Entry 5VHY (electron microscopy, 4.60 A resolution (low resolution: residue-level contacts below are approximate; hydrogen-bond / salt-bridge calls are withheld)); this record covers chains C and F of the 6 polymer chains in the assembly.

Chain C:
Protein: Glutamate receptor 2, Germ cell-specific gene 1-like protein
From: Rattus norvegicus
Reference sequence: chimeric construct of P19491, D3ZK93: residues 10-826 from P19491 (GRIA2_RAT), isoform P19491-2 positions 25-841 (UniProt number = residue number + 15); residues 830-1066 from D3ZK93 positions 2-238 (UniProt number = residue number - 828)
Amino-acid sequence (1057 residues; row label = number of the first residue in the row):
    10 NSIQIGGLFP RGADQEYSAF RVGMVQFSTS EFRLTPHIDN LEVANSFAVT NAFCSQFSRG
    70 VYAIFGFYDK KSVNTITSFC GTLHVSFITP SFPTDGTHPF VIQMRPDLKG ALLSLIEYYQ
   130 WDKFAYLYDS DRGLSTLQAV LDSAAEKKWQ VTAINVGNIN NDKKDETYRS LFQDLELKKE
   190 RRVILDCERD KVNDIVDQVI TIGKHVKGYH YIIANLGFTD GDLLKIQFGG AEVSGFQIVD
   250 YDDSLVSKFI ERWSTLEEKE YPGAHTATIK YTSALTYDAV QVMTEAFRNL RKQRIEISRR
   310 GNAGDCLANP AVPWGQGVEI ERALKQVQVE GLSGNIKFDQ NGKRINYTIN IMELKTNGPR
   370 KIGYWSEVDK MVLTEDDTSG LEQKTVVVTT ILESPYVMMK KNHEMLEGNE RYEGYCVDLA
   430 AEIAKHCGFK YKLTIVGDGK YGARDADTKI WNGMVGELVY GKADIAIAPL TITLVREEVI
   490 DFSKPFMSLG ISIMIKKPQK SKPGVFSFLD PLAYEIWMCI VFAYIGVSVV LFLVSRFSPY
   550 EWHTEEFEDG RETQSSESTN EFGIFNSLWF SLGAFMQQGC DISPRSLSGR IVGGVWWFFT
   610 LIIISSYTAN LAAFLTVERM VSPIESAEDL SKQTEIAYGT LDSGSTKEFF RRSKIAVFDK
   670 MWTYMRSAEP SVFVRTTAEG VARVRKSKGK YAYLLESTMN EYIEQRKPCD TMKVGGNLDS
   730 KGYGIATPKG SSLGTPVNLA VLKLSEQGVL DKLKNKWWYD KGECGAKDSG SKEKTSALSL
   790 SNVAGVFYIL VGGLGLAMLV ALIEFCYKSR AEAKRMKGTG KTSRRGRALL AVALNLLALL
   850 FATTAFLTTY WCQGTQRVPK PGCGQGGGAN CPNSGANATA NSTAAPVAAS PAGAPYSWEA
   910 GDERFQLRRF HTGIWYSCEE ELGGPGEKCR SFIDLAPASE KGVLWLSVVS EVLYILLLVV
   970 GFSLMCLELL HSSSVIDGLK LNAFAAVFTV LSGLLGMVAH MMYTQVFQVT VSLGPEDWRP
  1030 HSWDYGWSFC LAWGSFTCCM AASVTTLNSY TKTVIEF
Disordered / not traced: 545-572, 821-1066
Sequence notes: conflict Glu241 (Asn256 in P19491), Leu382 (Val397 in P19491), Glu384 (Gly405 in P19491), Asp385 (Asn406 in P19491), Gln392 (Asn413 in P19491); linker (827-829)
Swiss-Prot annotation at these positions:
  - glycosylation: Asn355 (N-linked (GlcNAc...) asparagine)
Cystine bridges: Cys63-Cys315, Cys718-Cys773
Ligand contacts:
  - N-acetylglucosamine (NAG; 2-acetamido-2-deoxy-beta-D-glucopyranose): Asn344, Lys346, Asn355
  - ZK1 ({[7-morpholin-4-yl-2,3-dioxo-6-(trifluoromethyl)-3,4-dihydroquinoxalin-1(2H)-yl]methyl}phosphonic acid): Tyr450, Pro478, Leu479, Thr480, Arg485, Gly653, Ser654, Thr686, Glu705, Met708, Tyr732

Chain F:
Protein: Glutamate receptor 2, Germ cell-specific gene 1-like protein
From: Rattus norvegicus
Reference sequence: chimeric construct of P19491, D3ZK93: residues -819 to -3 from P19491 (GRIA2_RAT), isoform P19491-2 positions 25-841 (UniProt number = residue number + 844); residues 1-237 from D3ZK93 positions 2-238 (UniProt number = residue number + 1)
Amino-acid sequence (1057 residues; numbered -819 to 237; the number before each row is that of its first residue; numbers below 1 keep their minus sign (Asn-819 is residue -819)):
  -819 NSIQIGGLFP RGADQEYSAF RVGMVQFSTS EFRLTPHIDN LEVANSFAVT NAFCSQFSRG
  -759 VYAIFGFYDK KSVNTITSFC GTLHVSFITP SFPTDGTHPF VIQMRPDLKG ALLSLIEYYQ
  -699 WDKFAYLYDS DRGLSTLQAV LDSAAEKKWQ VTAINVGNIN NDKKDETYRS LFQDLELKKE
  -639 RRVILDCERD KVNDIVDQVI TIGKHVKGYH YIIANLGFTD GDLLKIQFGG AEVSGFQIVD
  -579 YDDSLVSKFI ERWSTLEEKE YPGAHTATIK YTSALTYDAV QVMTEAFRNL RKQRIEISRR
  -519 GNAGDCLANP AVPWGQGVEI ERALKQVQVE GLSGNIKFDQ NGKRINYTIN IMELKTNGPR
  -459 KIGYWSEVDK MVLTEDDTSG LEQKTVVVTT ILESPYVMMK KNHEMLEGNE RYEGYCVDLA
  -399 AEIAKHCGFK YKLTIVGDGK YGARDADTKI WNGMVGELVY GKADIAIAPL TITLVREEVI
  -339 DFSKPFMSLG ISIMIKKPQK SKPGVFSFLD PLAYEIWMCI VFAYIGVSVV LFLVSRFSPY
  -279 EWHTEEFEDG RETQSSESTN EFGIFNSLWF SLGAFMQQGC DISPRSLSGR IVGGVWWFFT
  -219 LIIISSYTAN LAAFLTVERM VSPIESAEDL SKQTEIAYGT LDSGSTKEFF RRSKIAVFDK
  -159 MWTYMRSAEP SVFVRTTAEG VARVRKSKGK YAYLLESTMN EYIEQRKPCD TMKVGGNLDS
   -99 KGYGIATPKG SSLGTPVNLA VLKLSEQGVL DKLKNKWWYD KGECGAKDSG SKEKTSALSL
   -39 SNVAGVFYIL VGGLGLAMLV ALIEFCYKSR AEAKRMKGTG KTSRRGRALL AVALNLLALL
    21 FATTAFLTTY WCQGTQRVPK PGCGQGGGAN CPNSGANATA NSTAAPVAAS PAGAPYSWEA
    81 GDERFQLRRF HTGIWYSCEE ELGGPGEKCR SFIDLAPASE KGVLWLSVVS EVLYILLLVV
   141 GFSLMCLELL HSSSVIDGLK LNAFAAVFTV LSGLLGMVAH MMYTQVFQVT VSLGPEDWRP
   201 HSWDYGWSFC LAWGSFTCCM AASVTTLNSY TKTVIEF
Disordered / not traced: -819 to 0, 40-84, 101-105, 154-156, 233-237
Sequence notes: conflict Glu-588 (Asn256 in P19491), Leu-447 (Val397 in P19491), Glu-445 (Gly405 in P19491), Asp-444 (Asn406 in P19491), Gln-437 (Asn413 in P19491); linker (-2 to 0)
Swiss-Prot annotation at these positions:
  - glycosylation: Asn-474 (N-linked (GlcNAc...) asparagine)
Cystine bridges: Cys98-Cys109

Chain C / chain F interface:
Contacting residue pairs (18; chain C residue first):
  Glu524(C) with Trp203(F); Tyr205(F)
  Met527(C) with Phe209(F)
  Cys528(C) with Met181(F)
  Phe531(C) with Met177(F); Ala212(F)
  Ile534(C) with Phe216(F)
  Val538(C) with Ser223(F)
  Phe541(C) with Thr226(F); Leu227(F); Tyr230(F)
  Leu542(C) with Tyr230(F)
  Ser544(C) with Tyr230(F)
  Ile573(C) with Ser223(F); Val224(F); Leu227(F)
  Phe574(C) with Leu227(F)
  Asn575(C) with Leu227(F)
Also at the interface, not in a pair above, chain C (13 interface residues in all): Val539
Also at the interface, not in a pair above, chain F (14 interface residues in all): Arg7, Val170

Overview:
13 residues of chain C and 14 residues of chain F are in contact. Bound to chain C: compound ZK1 and
N-acetylglucosamine.
Both chains are Glutamate receptor 2, Germ cell-specific gene 1-like protein (Rattus norvegicus). Entry 5VHY
(GluA2-2xGSG1L bound to ZK) was determined by electron microscopy together with 5VHW, 5VHX and 5VHZ from the
same study.
